8S09 - chains Y and D of the 14 polymer chains in the assembly; structure by electron microscopy, 3.10 A resolution.

== Chain Y ==
Molecule: 45-nt DNA strand
Sequence (45 nucleotides; numbered -45 to -1; the number before each row is that of its first residue; numbers below 1 keep their minus sign (DG-45 is residue -45)):
   -45 GCATGCATGCGCATGCATGCATAATGCATGCATGCGCATGCATGC

== Chain D ==
Molecule: DNA replication licensing factor MCM5
From: Homo sapiens
Notes: EC 3.6.4.12
Reference sequence: P33992 (MCM5_HUMAN); residue numbers follow UniProt; this construct covers 1-734
Chain sequence (734 residues; row label = number of the first residue in the row):
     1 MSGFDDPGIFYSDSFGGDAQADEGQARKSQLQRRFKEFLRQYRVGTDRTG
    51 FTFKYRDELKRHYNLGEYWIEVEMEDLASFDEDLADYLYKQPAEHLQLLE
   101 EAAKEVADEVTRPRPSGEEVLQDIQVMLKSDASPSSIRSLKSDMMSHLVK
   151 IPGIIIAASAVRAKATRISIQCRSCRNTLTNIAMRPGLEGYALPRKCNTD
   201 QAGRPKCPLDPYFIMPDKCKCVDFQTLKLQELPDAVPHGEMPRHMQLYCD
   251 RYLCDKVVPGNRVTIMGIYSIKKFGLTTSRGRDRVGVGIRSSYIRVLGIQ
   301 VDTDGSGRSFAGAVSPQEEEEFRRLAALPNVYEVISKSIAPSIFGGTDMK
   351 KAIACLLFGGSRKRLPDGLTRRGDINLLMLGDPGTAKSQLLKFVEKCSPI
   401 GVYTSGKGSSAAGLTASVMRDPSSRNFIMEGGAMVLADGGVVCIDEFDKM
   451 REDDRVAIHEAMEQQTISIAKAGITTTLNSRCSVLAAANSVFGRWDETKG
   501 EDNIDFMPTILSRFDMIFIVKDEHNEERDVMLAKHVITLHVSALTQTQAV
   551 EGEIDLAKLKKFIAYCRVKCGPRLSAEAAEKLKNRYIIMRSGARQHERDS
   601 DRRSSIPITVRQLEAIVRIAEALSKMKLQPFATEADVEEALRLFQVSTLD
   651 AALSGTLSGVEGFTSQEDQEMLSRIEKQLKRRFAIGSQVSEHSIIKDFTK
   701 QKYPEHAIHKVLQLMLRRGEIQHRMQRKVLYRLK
Unresolved in the structure: 1, 16-26, 303-315, 655-666
Ion coordination: Zn2+: Cys172, Cys175, Cys197, Cys207
Small-molecule neighbours:
  - ADP (adenosine-5'-diphosphate), molecule 1: Ser342, Ile343, Phe344, Asp382, Pro383, Gly384, Thr385, Ala386, Lys387, Ser388, Gln389, Leu532, His535, Val536, Leu539
  - ADP, molecule 2: Arg371, Glu463, Gln464, Arg513, Val610, Arg611, Glu614
Swiss-Prot annotation at these positions:
  - binding site (ADP): Arg371
  - modified residue: Ser2 (N-acetylserine), Ser315 (Phosphoserine), Lys392 (N6-acetyllysine), Lys396 (N6-acetyllysine), Ser605 (Phosphoserine), Lys696 (N6-acetyllysine)
Reported in the primary citation:
  - binding site for the 45-nt DNA strand: Leu209

== How chain Y and chain D interact ==
Contacting residue pairs - 7 pairs, chain Y then chain D:
  DA-25(Y) with Lys206(D), salt bridge to the phosphate
  DT-24(Y) with Lys196(D), salt bridge to the phosphate
  DA-23(Y) with Arg195(D), phosphate contact; Leu209(D), base contact
  DA-22(Y) with Arg195(D), hydrogen bond to the phosphate
  DC-19(Y) with Arg280(D), base contact
  DT-13(Y) with Ser423(D), hydrogen bond to the phosphate
Other interface residues (no listed pair), chain Y (8 interface residues in all): DA-18, DA-14
Other interface residues (no listed pair), chain D (7 interface residues in all): Ser424

== Summary ==
The interface between chain Y and chain D involves 8 residues on one side and 7 on the other, with 2 hydrogen
bonds and 2 salt bridges. Among the polar pairs are DA-22(Y)-Arg195(D), DT-13(Y)-Ser423(D) and
DA-25(Y)-Lys206(D). Ligands of chain D: ADP. The paper reports a binding site for the 45-nt DNA strand at
Leu209(D).
Here chain Y is a 45-nt DNA strand and chain D is DNA replication licensing factor MCM5 (Homo sapiens). Entry
8S09 (H. sapiens MCM2-7 double hexamer bound to double stranded DNA) was determined by electron microscopy
together with 8S0A, 8S0B, 8S0C, 8S0D, 8S0E and 8S0F from the same study.
